PDB entry 8F1I | electron microscopy, 3.00 A resolution | chains G and H of the 10 polymer chains in the assembly

# Chain G (and H)
Name: DNA-directed RNA polymerase subunit alpha
Source organism: Escherichia coli
Notes: EC 2.7.7.6; chain H of this document is another copy of the same molecule, construct and numbering; everything in this record applies to it too
UniProt: P0A7Z4 (RPOA_ECOLI); residues 1-329 here = UniProt positions 1-329
Chain sequence (329 residues; numbered 1 to 329; the number before each row is that of its first residue):
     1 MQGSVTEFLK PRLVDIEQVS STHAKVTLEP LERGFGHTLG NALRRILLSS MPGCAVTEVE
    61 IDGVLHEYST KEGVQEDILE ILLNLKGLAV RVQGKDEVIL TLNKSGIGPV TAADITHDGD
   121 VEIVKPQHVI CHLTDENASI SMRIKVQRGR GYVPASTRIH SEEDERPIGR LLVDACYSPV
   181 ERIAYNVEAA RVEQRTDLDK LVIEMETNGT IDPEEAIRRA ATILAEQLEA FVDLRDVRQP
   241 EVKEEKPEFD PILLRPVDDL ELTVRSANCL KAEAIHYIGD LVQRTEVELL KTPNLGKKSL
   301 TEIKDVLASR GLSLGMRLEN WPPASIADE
Not modelled in the structure: 1-3, 159-166, 235-329 (chain H: 1-3, 159-169, 233-248, 326-329)

# Interface between chain G and chain H
Contacting residue pairs - 68 pairs, chain G then chain H:
  V5(G) - R148(H)
  V5(G) - R150(H)  hydrogen bond (backbone-side chain)
  T6(G) - P52(H)
  F8(G) - R150(H)
  F8(G) - Q227(H)
  L9(G) - Q227(H)
  K10(G) - E226(H)
  K10(G) - Q227(H)
  P11(G) - Q227(H)
  P11(G) - A230(H)
  P11(G) - F231(H)
  R12(G) - F231(H)
  L13(G) - F231(H)
  L28(G) - F231(H)  hydrophobic
  E32(G) - R150(H)  salt bridge
  G34(G) - R45(H)
  F35(G) - I46(H)  hydrophobic
  F35(G) - S50(H)
  F35(G) - I223(H)  hydrophobic
  F35(G) - Q227(H)
  H37(G) - R45(H)
  T38(G) - R45(H)
  T38(G) - I46(H)
  L39(G) - L224(H)  hydrophobic
  L39(G) - L228(H)  hydrophobic
  A42(G) - T38(H)
  R45(G) - G34(H)  hydrogen bond (side chain-backbone)
  R45(G) - H37(H)
  R45(G) - T38(H)  hydrogen bond
  S50(G) - F8(H)
  S50(G) - F35(H)
  P52(G) - V5(H)  hydrophobic
  G149(G) - V5(H)
  R150(G) - S4(H)
  R150(G) - V5(H)  hydrogen bond (side chain-backbone)
  R150(G) - E7(H)  hydrogen bond (side chain-backbone)
  R150(G) - F8(H)
  R150(G) - E32(H)  salt bridge
  R218(G) - A230(H)
  R218(G) - F231(H)  hydrogen bond (side chain-backbone)
  R219(G) - T6(H)
  A221(G) - F231(H)  hydrophobic
  T222(G) - V232(H)
  I223(G) - F8(H)  hydrophobic
  I223(G) - F35(H)  hydrophobic
  L224(G) - L228(H)  hydrophobic
  E226(G) - F8(H)
  E226(G) - K10(H)
  Q227(G) - F8(H)
  Q227(G) - L9(H)  hydrogen bond (side chain-backbone)
  Q227(G) - K10(H)
  Q227(G) - L31(H)
  Q227(G) - F35(H)
  L228(G) - L39(H)  hydrophobic
  L228(G) - A221(H)
  L228(G) - L224(H)  hydrophobic
  L228(G) - A225(H)
  F231(G) - L28(H)  hydrophobic
  F231(G) - L39(H)  hydrophobic
  F231(G) - L43(H)  hydrophobic
  F231(G) - I217(H)  hydrophobic
  F231(G) - R218(H)
  F231(G) - A221(H)  hydrophobic
  V232(G) - R218(H)
  V232(G) - T222(H)
  D233(G) - R218(H)
  L234(G) - V14(H)  hydrophobic
  L234(G) - E214(H)
Interface residues without a listed pair, chain G (41 interface residues in all): S4, E7, N41, R148, A225, E229, A230
Interface residues without a listed pair, chain H (44 interface residues in all): P11, V26, N41, A42, L201, I203, E229

# Summary
Chain G and chain H form an interface of 41 and 44 residues respectively; the contacts include 7 hydrogen
bonds and 2 salt bridges. Among the polar pairs are E32(G)-R150(H), V5(G)-R150(H) and R45(G)-G34(H).
Chain G and chain H are both DNA-directed RNA polymerase subunit alpha (Escherichia coli); the structure, SigN
RNA polymerase early-melted intermediate bound to mismatch fragment dhsU36mm1 (-12T), was determined by
electron microscopy, deposited together with 8F1J and 8F1K.
